PDB entry 4KN7 | X-ray diffraction, 3.69 A resolution | chains C and E of the 6 polymer chains in the assembly

== Chain C ==
Protein: DNA-directed RNA polymerase subunit beta
Source organism: Escherichia coli
Notes: EC 2.7.7.6
UniProtKB: P0A8V2 (RPOB_ECOLI); residue numbers follow UniProt; this construct covers 1-1342
Chain sequence (1342 residues; each row starts with the number of its first residue):
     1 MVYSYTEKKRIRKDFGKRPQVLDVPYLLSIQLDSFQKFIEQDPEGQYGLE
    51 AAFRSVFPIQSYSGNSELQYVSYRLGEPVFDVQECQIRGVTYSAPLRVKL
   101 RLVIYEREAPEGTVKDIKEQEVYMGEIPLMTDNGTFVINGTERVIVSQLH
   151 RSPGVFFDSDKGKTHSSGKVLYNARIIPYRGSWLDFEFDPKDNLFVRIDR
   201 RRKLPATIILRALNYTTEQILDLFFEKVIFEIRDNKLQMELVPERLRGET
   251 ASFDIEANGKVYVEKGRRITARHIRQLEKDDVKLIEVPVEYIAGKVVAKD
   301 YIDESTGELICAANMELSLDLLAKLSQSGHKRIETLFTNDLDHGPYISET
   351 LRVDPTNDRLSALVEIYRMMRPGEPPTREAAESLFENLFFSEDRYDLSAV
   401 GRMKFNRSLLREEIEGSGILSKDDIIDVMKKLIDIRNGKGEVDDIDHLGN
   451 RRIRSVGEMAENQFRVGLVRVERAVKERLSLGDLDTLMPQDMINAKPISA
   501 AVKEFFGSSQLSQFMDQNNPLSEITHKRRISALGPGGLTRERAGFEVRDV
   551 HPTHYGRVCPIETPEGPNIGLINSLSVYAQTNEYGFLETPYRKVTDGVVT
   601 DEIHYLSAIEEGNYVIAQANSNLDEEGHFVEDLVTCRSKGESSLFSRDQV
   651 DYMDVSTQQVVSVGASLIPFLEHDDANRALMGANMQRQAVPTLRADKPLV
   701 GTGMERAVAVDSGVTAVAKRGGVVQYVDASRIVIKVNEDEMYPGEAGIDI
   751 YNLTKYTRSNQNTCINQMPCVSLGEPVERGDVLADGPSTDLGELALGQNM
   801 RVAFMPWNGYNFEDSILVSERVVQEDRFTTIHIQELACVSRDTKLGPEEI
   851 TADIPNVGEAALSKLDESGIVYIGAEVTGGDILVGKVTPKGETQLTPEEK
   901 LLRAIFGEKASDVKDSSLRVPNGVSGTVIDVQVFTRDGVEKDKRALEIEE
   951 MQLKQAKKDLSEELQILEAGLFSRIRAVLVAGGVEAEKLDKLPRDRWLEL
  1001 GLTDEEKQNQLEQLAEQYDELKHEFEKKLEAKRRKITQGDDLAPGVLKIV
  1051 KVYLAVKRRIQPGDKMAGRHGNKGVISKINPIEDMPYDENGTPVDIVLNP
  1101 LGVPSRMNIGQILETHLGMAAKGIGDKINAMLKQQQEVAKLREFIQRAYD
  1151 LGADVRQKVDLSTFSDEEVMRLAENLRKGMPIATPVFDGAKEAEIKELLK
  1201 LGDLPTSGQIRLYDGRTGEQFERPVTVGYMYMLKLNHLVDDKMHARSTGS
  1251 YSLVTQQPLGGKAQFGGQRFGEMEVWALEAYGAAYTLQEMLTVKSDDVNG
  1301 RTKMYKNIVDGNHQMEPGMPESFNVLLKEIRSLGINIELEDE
Not modelled in the structure: 1-7
UniProt features mapped onto this chain:
  - modified residue (N6-acetyllysine): Lys1022, Lys1200
  - mutagenesis: Ile561 (I561S: Resistant to antibiotics salinamide A and B), Ile569 (I569S: Resistant to antibiotics salinamide A and B), Ala665 (A665E: Resistant to antibiotics salinamide A and B), Asp675 (D675A/G: Resistant to antibiotics salinamide A and B), Asn677 (N677H/K: Resistant to antibiotics salinamide A and B), Leu680 (L680M: Resistant to antibiotics salinamide A and B), Glu813 (E813K: Disrupts the enzyme's active center)
Residues lining bound ligands: Benzoxazinorifamycin-2c (1RM): Arg143, Ser509, Gln510, Leu511, Ser512, Gln513, Phe514, Asp516, His526, Arg529, Ser531, Leu533, Arg540, Asn568, Ile572, Arg687

== Chain E ==
Protein: DNA-directed RNA polymerase subunit omega
Source organism: Escherichia coli
Notes: EC 2.7.7.6
UniProtKB: P0A800 (RPOZ_ECOLI); numbering as in UniProt (aligned over 1-91)
Chain sequence (91 residues; row label = number of the first residue in the row):
     1 MARVTVQDAVEKIGNRFDLVLVAARRARQMQVGGKDPLVPEENDKTTVIA
    51 LREIEEGLINNQILDVRERQEQQEQEAAELQAVTAIAEGRR
Not modelled in the structure: 1

== Interface between chain C and chain E ==
Residue-residue contacts (6; chain C residue first):
  Tyr1281(C) - Phe17(E)
  Gly1311(C) - Gln31(E)  hydrogen bond (backbone-side chain)
  Asn1312(C) - Gln31(E)
  Asn1312(C) - Val32(E)
  His1313(C) - Gln31(E)  hydrogen bond
  Gln1314(C) - Arg28(E)
Interface residues without a listed pair, chain C (7 interface residues in all): Gly1282, Tyr1285
Interface residues without a listed pair, chain E (5 interface residues in all): Leu21

== Summary ==
7 residues of chain C and 5 residues of chain E are in contact; the contacts include 2 hydrogen bonds. Among
the polar pairs are Gly1311(C)-Gln31(E) and His1313(C)-Gln31(E). Chain C binds Benzoxazinorifamycin-2c.
Curated annotation (UniProt) lists 7 mutagenesis sites on chain C.
Here chain C is DNA-directed RNA polymerase subunit beta and chain E is DNA-directed RNA polymerase subunit
omega, both from Escherichia coli. Entry 4KN7 (X-ray crystal structure of the Escherichia coli RNA polymerase
in complex with Benzoxazinorifamycin-2c) was determined by X-ray diffraction together with 4KMU and 4KN4 from
the same study.
